3TUC - chain A; structure by X-ray diffraction, 2.10 A resolution.

# Chain A
Protein: Tyrosine-protein kinase SYK
Organism: Homo sapiens
Notes: EC 2.7.10.2; fragment: Spleen Tyrosine Kinase
UniProt: P43405 (KSYK_HUMAN); residues 343-635 here = UniProt positions 343-635
Sequence (299 residues; each row starts with the number of its first residue):
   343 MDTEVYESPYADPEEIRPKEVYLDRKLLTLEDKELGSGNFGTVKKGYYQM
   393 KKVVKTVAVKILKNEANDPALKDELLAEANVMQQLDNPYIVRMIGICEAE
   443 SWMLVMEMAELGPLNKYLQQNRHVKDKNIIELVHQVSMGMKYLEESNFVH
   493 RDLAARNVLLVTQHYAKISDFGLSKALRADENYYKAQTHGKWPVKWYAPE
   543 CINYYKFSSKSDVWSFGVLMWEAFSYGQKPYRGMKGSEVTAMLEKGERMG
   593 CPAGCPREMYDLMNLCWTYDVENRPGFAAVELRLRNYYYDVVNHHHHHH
Disordered / not traced: 343-357, 516-534, 634-641
Differences from the reference sequence: expression tag (636-641)
Ligand contacts: FPW (1-benzyl-N-{5-[(6,7-dimethoxyquinolin-4-yl)oxy]pyridin-2-yl}-2-oxo-1,2-dihydropyridine-3-carboxamide): L377, G378, V385, A400, K402, L417, E420, A421, M424, V433, M435, I438, L446, M448, E449, M450, A451, E452, G454, L501, S511, D512, F513, L515
UniProt features mapped onto this chain:
  - active site: D494 (Proton acceptor)
  - binding site (ATP): L377 to V385, K402
  - modified residue: T345 (Phosphothreonine), Y348 (Phosphotyrosine), S350 (Phosphoserine), Y352 (Phosphotyrosine), Y364 (Phosphotyrosine), S379 (Phosphoserine), T384 (Phosphothreonine), Y484 (Phosphotyrosine), Y507 (Phosphotyrosine), Y525 (Phosphotyrosine), Y526 (Phosphotyrosine), T530 (Phosphothreonine), Y546 (Phosphotyrosine), S579 (Phosphoserine), T582 (Phosphothreonine), Y629 (Phosphotyrosine), Y630 (Phosphotyrosine), Y631 (Phosphotyrosine)
  - natural variant: A353 (A353T: In IMD82), M450 (M450I: In IMD82), S550 (S550F: In IMD82; S550Y: In IMD82)
  - mutagenesis: Y630 (Y630F: Loss of interaction with BLNK)

# Summary
Chain A binds compound FPW. UniProt lists active-site residue D494, 10 ATP-binding residues and one
mutagenesis site.
Chain A is Tyrosine-protein kinase SYK (Homo sapiens); the structure, Crystal structure of SYK kinase domain
with 1-benzyl-N-(5-(6,7-dimethoxyquinolin-4-yloxy)pyridin-2-yl)-2-oxo-1,2-dihydropyridine-3-carboxamide, was
determined by X-ray diffraction together with 3TUB and 3TUD from the same study.
